PDB entry 5DBR | X-ray diffraction, 2.25 A resolution | chains A and C

# Chain A
Name: Calmodulin
Source organism: Homo sapiens
Reference sequence: P62158 (CALM_HUMAN); residues 4-148 here correspond to UniProt positions 5-149 (UniProt number = residue number + 1)
Amino-acid sequence (145 residues; row label = number of the first residue in the row):
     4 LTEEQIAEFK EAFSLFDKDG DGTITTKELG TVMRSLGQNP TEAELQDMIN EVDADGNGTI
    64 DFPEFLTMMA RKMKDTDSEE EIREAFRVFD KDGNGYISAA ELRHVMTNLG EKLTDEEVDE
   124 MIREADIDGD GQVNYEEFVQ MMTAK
Metal / ion sites: Ca2+ site 1: Asp20, Asp22, Asp24, Thr26, Glu31; Ca2+ site 2: Asp56, Asp58, Asn60, Thr62, Glu67; Ca2+ site 3: Asp93, Asp95, Asn97, Tyr99, Glu104; Ca2+ site 4: Asp129, Asp131, Asp133, Gln135, Glu140

# Chain C
Name: Sodium channel protein type 5 subunit alpha
Source organism: Homo sapiens
Reference sequence: Q14524 (SCN5A_HUMAN); numbering as in UniProt (aligned over 1483-1529)
Amino-acid sequence (51 residues; numbered 1479 to 1529; the number before each row is that of its first residue):
  1479 GPGSQDIFMT EEQKKYYNAM KKLGSKKPQK PIPRPLNKYQ GFIFDIVTKQ A
Not modelled in the structure: 1479-1513, 1528-1529
Differences from the reference sequence: expression tag (1479-1482)
Curated features (UniProtKB/Swiss-Prot):
  - modified residue: Ser1503 (Phosphoserine)
  - natural variant: Phe1486 (F1486L: In LQT3), Met1487 (M1487L: In LQT3; uncertain significance), Thr1488 (T1488R: In LQT3; uncertain significance), Glu1489 (E1489D: In LQT3; uncertain significance), Lys1493 (K1493R: In LQT3; uncertain significance), Tyr1494 (Y1494N: In BRGDA1), Tyr1495 (Y1495S: In LQT3; uncertain significance), Met1498 (M1498T: Found in a patient with long QT syndrome; uncertain significance; M1498V: In LQT3; uncertain significance), Lys1500 (K1500N; deletion: In BRGDA1), Leu1501 (L1501V: In LQT3 and BRGDA1), Gly1502 (G1502S: In BRGDA1), Lys1505 to Gln1507 (deletion: In LQT3), 6 further natural variant entries in UniProt

# Chain A / chain C interface
Contacting residue pairs - 12 pairs, chain A then chain C:
  Leu18(A) with Ile1521(C), hydrophobic
  Phe19(A) with Ile1521(C); Ile1524(C), hydrophobic; Val1525(C), hydrophobic
  Met36(A) with Thr1526(C)
  Leu39(A) with Phe1522(C)
  Phe68(A) with Ile1524(C), hydrophobic
  Met71(A) with Ile1524(C)
  Met72(A) with Ile1524(C)
  Lys75(A) with Asp1523(C), hydrogen bond (side chain-backbone); Ile1524(C), hydrogen bond (side chain-backbone); Lys1527(C)
Other interface residues (no listed pair), chain A (11 interface residues in all): Ala15, Leu32, Met51

# Overview
Chain A and chain C form an interface of 11 and 7 residues respectively, with 2 hydrogen bonds. Polar pairs
include Lys75(A)-Asp1523(C) and Lys75(A)-Ile1524(C). Asp20(A), Asp22(A), Asp24(A), Thr26(A) and Glu31(A) form
the Ca2+ site 1. Asp56(A), Asp58(A), Asn60(A), Thr62(A) and Glu67(A) coordinate Ca2+ site 2.
Chain A is Calmodulin and chain C is Sodium channel protein type 5 subunit alpha, both from Homo sapiens; the
structure, Ca2+ CaM with human cardiac Na+ channel (NaV1.5) inactivation gate, was determined by X-ray
diffraction.
